PDB entry 9CB1 | electron microscopy, 4.24 A resolution (low resolution: residue-level contacts below are approximate; hydrogen-bond / salt-bridge calls are withheld) | chains A and D of the 9 polymer chains in the assembly

[Chain A]
Protein: 5-1 Fab Heavy Chain Variable Domain
From: Homo sapiens
Notes: antibody fragment or engineered binder
Chain sequence (219 residues; row label = number of the first residue in the row; a row labelled like 82A-82C holds insertion residues (82A, then the next letters in order)):
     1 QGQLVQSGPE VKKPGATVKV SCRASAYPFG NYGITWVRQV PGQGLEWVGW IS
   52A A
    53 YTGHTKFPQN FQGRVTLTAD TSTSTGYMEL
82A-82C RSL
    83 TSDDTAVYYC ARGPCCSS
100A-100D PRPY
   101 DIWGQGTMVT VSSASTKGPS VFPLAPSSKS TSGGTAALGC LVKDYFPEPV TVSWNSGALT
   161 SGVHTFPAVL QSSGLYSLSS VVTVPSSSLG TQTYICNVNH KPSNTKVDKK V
Not modelled in the structure: 112-211
Disulfides: Cys22-Cys92, Cys97-Cys98

[Chain D]
Protein: 5-1 Fab Light Chain Variable Domain
From: Homo sapiens
Notes: antibody fragment or engineered binder
Chain sequence (214 residues; row label = number of the first residue in the row):
     1 DIQMTQSPST LSASVGDRVT ITCRASQSID DWLAWYQHSP GKAPKLLIYR ASRLESGVPS
    61 RFSGSGSGTE FTLTISSLQP DDFASYYCQQ CYTYSQTFGQ GTRVEIKRTV AAPSVFIFPP
   121 SDEQLKSGTA SVVCLLNNFY PREAKVQWKV DNALQSGNSQ ESVTEQDSKD STYSLSSTLT
   181 LSKADYEKHK VYACEVTHQG LSSPVTKSFN RGEC
Not modelled in the structure: 109-214
Disulfides: Cys23-Cys88

[Chain A / chain D interface]
Contacting residue pairs (30; chain A residue first):
  Gln39(A) with His38(D); Tyr87(D)
  Gly44(A) with Tyr87(D)
  Leu45(A) with Tyr87(D); Phe98(D)
  Trp47(A) with Ser95(D)
  Trp50(A) with Tyr94(D)
  Lys58(A) with Tyr94(D)
  Tyr91(A) with His38(D); Lys42(D)
  Ser99(A) with Tyr94(D)
  Pro100A(A) with Cys91(D); Thr93(D); Gln96(D)
  Arg100B(A) with Cys91(D); Gln96(D)
  Pro100C(A) with Ala34(D); Tyr36(D); Leu46(D); Tyr49(D); Cys91(D)
  Tyr100D(A) with Tyr36(D); Leu46(D); Gln89(D); Gln96(D); Phe98(D)
  Trp103(A) with Tyr36(D); Ala43(D); Pro44(D)
  Gly104(A) with Ala43(D)
Also at the interface, not in a pair above, chain A (18 interface residues in all): Val37, Gln43, Pro96, Asp101
Also at the interface, not in a pair above, chain D (18 interface residues in all): Tyr92, Gln100

[In short]
The chain A/chain D interface involves 18 residues from each chain.
Here chain A is 5-1 Fab Heavy Chain Variable Domain and chain D is 5-1 Fab Light Chain Variable Domain, both
from Homo sapiens. Entry 9CB1 (Cryo-EM Structure of the Human Neutralizing Antibody 5-1 in Complex with
Prefusion Human Metapneumovirus F Glycoprotein) was determined by electron microscopy.
